Entry 1XVE (X-ray diffraction, 2.40 A resolution); this record covers chains A and B of the 6 polymer chains in the assembly.

== Chain A (and B) ==
Name: Methane monooxygenase component A alpha chain
Source organism: Methylococcus capsulatus
Notes: EC 1.14.13.25; fragment: alpha subunit; chain B of this document is another copy of the same molecule, construct and numbering; everything in this record applies to it too
UniProt: P22869 (MEMA_METCA); residues 1-527 here = UniProt positions 1-527
Amino-acid sequence (527 residues; row label = number of the first residue in the row):
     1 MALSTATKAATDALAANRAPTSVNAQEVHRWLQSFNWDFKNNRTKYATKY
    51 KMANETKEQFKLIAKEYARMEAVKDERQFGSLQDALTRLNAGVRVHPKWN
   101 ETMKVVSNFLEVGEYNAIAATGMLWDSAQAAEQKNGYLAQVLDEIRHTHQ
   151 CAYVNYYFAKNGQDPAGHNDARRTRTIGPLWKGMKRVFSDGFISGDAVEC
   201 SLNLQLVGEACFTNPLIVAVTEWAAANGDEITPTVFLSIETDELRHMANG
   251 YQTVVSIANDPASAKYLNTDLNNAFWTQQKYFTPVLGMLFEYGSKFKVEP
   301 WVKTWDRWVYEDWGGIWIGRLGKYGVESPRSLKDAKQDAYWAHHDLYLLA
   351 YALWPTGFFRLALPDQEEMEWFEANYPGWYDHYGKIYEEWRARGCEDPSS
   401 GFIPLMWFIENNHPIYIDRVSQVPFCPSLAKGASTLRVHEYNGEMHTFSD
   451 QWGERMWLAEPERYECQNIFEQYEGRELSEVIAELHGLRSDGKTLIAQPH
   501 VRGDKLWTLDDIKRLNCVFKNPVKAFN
Disordered / not traced: 1-17
Metal / ion sites: Fe ion site 1: E114, E144, H147 (together with 3-bromobut-3-en-1-ol); Fe ion site 2: E144, E209, E243, H246 (together with 3-bromobut-3-en-1-ol); Ca2+ near N527 (its only coordinating residue here)
Residues lining bound ligands:
  - 3-bromobut-3-en-1-ol (3BB), molecule 1: K98, E101, T102, V105, M288, L289, Y292, G293, Y347, F359, R360, L361
  - 3-bromobut-3-en-1-ol (3BB), molecule 2: V105, V106, F109, L110, M184, F188, L216, Y281, F282, V285, L286, L289
  - 3-bromobut-3-en-1-ol (3BB), molecule 3: L110, G113, E114, A117, E144, H147, F188, F192, L204, G208, E209, T213, E243, H246
  - 3-bromobut-3-en-1-ol (3BB), molecule 4: L405, F408, I409, H413, P414, I415, F470, P522

== Chain A / chain B interface ==
Pairs across the interface (29):
  E76(A) with E76(B)
  R77(A) with G80(B); Q83(B); D84(B)
  G80(A) with E76(B); R77(B); S81(B), hydrogen bond (backbone-side chain)
  S81(A) with G80(B), hydrogen bond (side chain-backbone); S81(B); D84(B), hydrogen bond; A85(B), hydrogen bond (side chain-backbone)
  Q83(A) with R77(B)
  D84(A) with S81(B), hydrogen bond; T234(B)
  A85(A) with S81(B), hydrogen bond (backbone-side chain); L86(B), hydrophobic
  L86(A) with A85(B), hydrophobic
  R88(A) with E230(B), salt bridge; P233(B); T234(B), hydrogen bond; L237(B)
  L89(A) with L89(B), hydrophobic; E230(B)
  E230(A) with R88(B), salt bridge; L89(B)
  P233(A) with R88(B)
  T234(A) with D84(B); R88(B), hydrogen bond
  L237(A) with R88(B)
Other interface residues (no listed pair), chain A (15 interface residues in all): Q78

== Summary ==
Chain A and chain B form an interface of 15 and 14 residues respectively; the contacts include 8 hydrogen
bonds and 2 salt bridges. Polar pairs include R88(A)-E230(B), G80(A)-S81(B) and S81(A)-D84(B). Ligands of
chain A: 4 copies of 3-bromobut-3-en-1-ol.
Chain A and chain B are both Methane monooxygenase component A alpha chain (Methylococcus capsulatus); the
structure, soluble methane monooxygenase hydroxylase: 3-bromo-3-butenol soaked structure, was determined by
X-ray diffraction together with 1XU3, 1XU5, 1XVB, 1XVC, 1XVD, 1XVF and 1XVG from the same study.
